PDB entry 9D3D | electron microscopy, 3.41 A resolution | chains c and a of the 8 polymer chains in the assembly

== Chain c (and a) ==
Molecule: BG505 DS-SOSIP glycoprotein gp41
Source organism: Human immunodeficiency virus 1
Notes: chain a of this document is another copy of the same molecule, construct and numbering; everything in this record applies to it too
UniProt: Q2N0S6 (Q2N0S6_9HIV1); residues 512-664 here correspond to UniProt positions 509-661 (UniProt number = residue number - 3)
Sequence (153 residues; each row starts with the number of its first residue):
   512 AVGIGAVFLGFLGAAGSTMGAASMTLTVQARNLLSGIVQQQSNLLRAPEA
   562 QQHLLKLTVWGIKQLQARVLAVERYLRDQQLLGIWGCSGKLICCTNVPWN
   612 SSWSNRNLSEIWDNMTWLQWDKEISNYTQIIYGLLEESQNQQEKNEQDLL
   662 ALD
Not modelled in the structure: 512-519, 547-568 (chain a: 512-519, 551-568)
Construct notes: engineered mutation Pro559 (Ile556 in Q2N0S6), Cys605 (Thr602 in Q2N0S6)
Cystine bridges: Cys598-Cys604
Glycans and other covalent adducts: N-acetylglucosamine (NAG) linked to Asn611, Asn637

== How chain c and chain a interact ==
Residue-residue contacts (25; chain c residue first):
  Met535(c) - Asn651(a)  hydrogen bond (backbone-side chain)
  Met535(c) - Lys655(a)
  Thr538(c) - Glu647(a)  hydrogen bond
  Ala541(c) - Gln591(a)
  Arg542(c) - Gln591(a)
  Arg542(c) - Ile595(a)
  Arg542(c) - Glu647(a)  salt bridge
  Leu545(c) - Leu587(a)  hydrophobic
  Leu545(c) - Gln591(a)
  Ser546(c) - Glu584(a)  hydrogen bond
  Leu576(c) - Ile573(a)  hydrophobic
  Leu576(c) - Leu576(a)  hydrophobic
  Leu576(c) - Gln577(a)
  Arg579(c) - Gln577(a)
  Arg579(c) - Val580(a)
  Arg579(c) - Glu584(a)  salt bridge
  Val583(c) - Leu587(a)  hydrophobic
  Tyr586(c) - Leu587(a)  hydrophobic
  Tyr586(c) - Gln591(a)
  Leu587(c) - Leu587(a)  hydrophobic
  Lys601(c) - Glu654(a)
  Leu602(c) - Glu654(a)
  Ile603(c) - Glu654(a)
  Ile603(c) - Gln658(a)
  Cys605(c) - Leu661(a)  hydrophobic
Interface residues without a listed pair, chain c (19 interface residues in all): Val539, Gly572, Val580, Gly600
Interface residues without a listed pair, chain a (19 interface residues in all): Leu581, Val583, Leu592, Gly594, Ser599

== Overview ==
The chain c/chain a interface involves 19 residues from each chain; the contacts include 3 hydrogen bonds and
2 salt bridges. Polar contacts include Arg542(c)-Glu647(a), Arg579(c)-Glu584(a) and Met535(c)-Asn651(a).
Covalently linked N-acetylglucosamine: at Asn611(c) and Asn637(c).
Chain c and chain a are both BG505 DS-SOSIP glycoprotein gp41 (Human immunodeficiency virus 1); the structure,
Cryo-EM structure of PGT145 R100aS Fab bound to HIV-1 BG505 DS-SOSIP.664 Env trimer, was determined by
electron microscopy, deposited together with 9D1W.
